PDB entry 2H3N | X-ray diffraction, 2.30 A resolution | chains A and C of the 4 polymer chains in the assembly

Chain A (and C):
Name: VpreB protein
Organism: Homo sapiens
Notes: chain C of this document is another copy of the same molecule, construct and numbering; everything in this record applies to it too
UniProt: P12018 (VPREB_HUMAN); residues 2-100 here correspond to UniProt positions 21-119 (UniProt number = residue number + 19)
Amino-acid sequence (100 residues; numbered 1 to 100; the number before each row is that of its first residue):
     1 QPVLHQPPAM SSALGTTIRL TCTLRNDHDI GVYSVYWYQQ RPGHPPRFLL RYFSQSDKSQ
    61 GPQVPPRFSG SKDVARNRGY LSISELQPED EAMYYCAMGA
Not modelled in the structure: 1 (chain C: 100)
Construct notes: cloning artifact (1)
Disulfides: C22-C96
Curated features (UniProtKB/Swiss-Prot):
  - region: T23 to W37 (Complementarity-determining-1), Y38 to R51 (Framework-2), Y52 to P62 (Complementarity-determining-2), Q63 to C96 (Framework-3)

Interface between chain A and chain C:
Contacting residue pairs - 10 pairs, chain A then chain C:
  Q40(A) - Q40(C)  hydrogen bond
  Q40(A) - P46(C)
  Q40(A) - Y95(C)
  H44(A) - Y95(C)
  P45(A) - Y95(C)  hydrophobic
  P46(A) - P46(C)  hydrophobic
  P46(A) - Y95(C)
  Y95(A) - H44(C)
  Y95(A) - P45(C)  hydrophobic
  Y95(A) - P46(C)

In short:
The chain A/chain C interface involves 5 residues from each chain; the contacts include 1 hydrogen bond. Its
one hydrogen-bonded contact is Q40(A)-Q40(C).
Chain A and chain C are both VpreB protein (Homo sapiens); the structure, Crystal structure of a surrogate
light chain (LAMBDA5 and VpreB) homodimer, was determined by X-ray diffraction.
